Entry 9DWL (electron microscopy, 3.90 A resolution); this record covers chains E and I of the 11 polymer chains in the assembly.

# Chain E
Protein: Histone H3.2
Organism: Homo sapiens
UniProt: Q71DI3 (H32_HUMAN); residues 1-135 here correspond to UniProt positions 2-136 (UniProt number = residue number + 1)
Chain sequence (135 residues; each row starts with the number of its first residue):
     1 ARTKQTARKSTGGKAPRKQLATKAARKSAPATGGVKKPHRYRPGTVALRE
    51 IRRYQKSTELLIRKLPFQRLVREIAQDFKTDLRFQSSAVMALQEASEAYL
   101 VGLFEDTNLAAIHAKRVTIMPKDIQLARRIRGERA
Unresolved in the structure: 1-37, 135
Differences from the reference sequence: engineered mutation Ala110 (Cys111 in Q71DI3)
Swiss-Prot annotation at these positions:
  - modified residue: Arg2 (Asymmetric dimethylarginine), Thr3 (Phosphothreonine), Lys4 (Allysine), Gln5 (5-glutamyl dopamine), Thr6 (Phosphothreonine), Arg8 (Citrulline), Lys9 (N6,N6,N6-trimethyllysine), Ser10 (ADP-ribosylserine), Thr11 (Phosphothreonine), Lys14 (N6-(2-hydroxyisobutyryl)lysine), Arg17 (Asymmetric dimethylarginine), Lys18 (N6-(2-hydroxyisobutyryl)lysine), Lys23 (N6-(2-hydroxyisobutyryl)lysine), Arg26 (Citrulline), Lys27 (N6,N6,N6-trimethyllysine), Ser28 (ADP-ribosylserine), Lys36 (N6,N6,N6-trimethyllysine), Lys37 (N6-methyllysine), Tyr41 (Phosphotyrosine), Lys56 (N6,N6,N6-trimethyllysine) and 8 more in UniProt
  - lipidation: Lys18 (N6-decanoyllysine)

# Chain I
Molecule: 601 I strand (damaged strand 1)
Sequence (127 nucleotides; numbered 1 to 127; the number before each row is that of its first residue):
     1 ATCGAGAATCCCGGTGCCGAGGCCGCTCAATTGGTCGTAGACAGCTCTAG
    51 CACCGCTTAAACGCACGTACGCGCTGTCCCCCGCGTTTTAACCGCCAAGG
   101 GGATTACTCCCTAGTCTCCAGGCACGT

# Interface between chain E and chain I
Contacting residue pairs (15):
  His39(E) with DA7(I), sugar contact
  Arg40(E) with DG83(I), hydrogen bond to the base; DC84(I), sugar contact
  Tyr41(E) with DA7(I), phosphate contact; DA8(I), sugar contact; DC84(I), hydrogen bond to the phosphate
  Arg42(E) with DG83(I), sugar contact
  Pro43(E) with DC82(I), phosphate contact; DG83(I), phosphate contact
  Val46(E) with DG83(I), phosphate contact
  Arg49(E) with DA8(I), sugar contact; DT9(I), phosphate contact
  Lys64(E) with DC92(I), salt bridge to the phosphate
  Leu65(E) with DC92(I), hydrogen bond to the phosphate
  Arg69(E) with DA91(I), salt bridge to the phosphate
Interface residues without a listed pair, chain E (15 interface residues in all): Gly44, Thr45, Ala47, Arg63, Pro66

# In short
15 residues of chain E face 8 of chain I across their interface, with 3 hydrogen bonds and 2 salt bridges.
Polar contacts include Arg40(E)-DG83(I), Tyr41(E)-DC84(I) and Leu65(E)-DC92(I).
Here chain E is Histone H3.2 (Homo sapiens) and chain I is 601 I strand (damaged strand 1). Entry 9DWL
(Nucleosome containing a 1-nt gap at SHL-5.5) was determined by electron microscopy.
